PDB entry 6EM8 | electron microscopy, 8.40 A resolution (very low resolution: no residue pairs are listed; an interface is given only as per-side residue counts) | chains C and D of the 10 polymer chains in the assembly

# Chain C (and D)
Molecule: ATP-dependent Clp protease ATP-binding subunit ClpC
Organism: Staphylococcus aureus
Notes: chain D of this document is another copy of the same molecule, construct and numbering; everything in this record applies to it too
UniProt: W8U1E4 (W8U1E4_STAAU); the construct lacks a stretch of the UniProt sequence and is renumbered around it, so the offset changes along the chain: 1-587 = UniProt 1-587; 592-595 = UniProt 588-591; 596-818 = UniProt 596-818
Sequence (818 residues; row label = number of the first residue in the row; note: 4 numbers in that range are skipped by the numbering (no residue carries them; nothing is unmodelled there); a row labelled like 595A-595D holds insertion residues (595A, then the next letters in order)):
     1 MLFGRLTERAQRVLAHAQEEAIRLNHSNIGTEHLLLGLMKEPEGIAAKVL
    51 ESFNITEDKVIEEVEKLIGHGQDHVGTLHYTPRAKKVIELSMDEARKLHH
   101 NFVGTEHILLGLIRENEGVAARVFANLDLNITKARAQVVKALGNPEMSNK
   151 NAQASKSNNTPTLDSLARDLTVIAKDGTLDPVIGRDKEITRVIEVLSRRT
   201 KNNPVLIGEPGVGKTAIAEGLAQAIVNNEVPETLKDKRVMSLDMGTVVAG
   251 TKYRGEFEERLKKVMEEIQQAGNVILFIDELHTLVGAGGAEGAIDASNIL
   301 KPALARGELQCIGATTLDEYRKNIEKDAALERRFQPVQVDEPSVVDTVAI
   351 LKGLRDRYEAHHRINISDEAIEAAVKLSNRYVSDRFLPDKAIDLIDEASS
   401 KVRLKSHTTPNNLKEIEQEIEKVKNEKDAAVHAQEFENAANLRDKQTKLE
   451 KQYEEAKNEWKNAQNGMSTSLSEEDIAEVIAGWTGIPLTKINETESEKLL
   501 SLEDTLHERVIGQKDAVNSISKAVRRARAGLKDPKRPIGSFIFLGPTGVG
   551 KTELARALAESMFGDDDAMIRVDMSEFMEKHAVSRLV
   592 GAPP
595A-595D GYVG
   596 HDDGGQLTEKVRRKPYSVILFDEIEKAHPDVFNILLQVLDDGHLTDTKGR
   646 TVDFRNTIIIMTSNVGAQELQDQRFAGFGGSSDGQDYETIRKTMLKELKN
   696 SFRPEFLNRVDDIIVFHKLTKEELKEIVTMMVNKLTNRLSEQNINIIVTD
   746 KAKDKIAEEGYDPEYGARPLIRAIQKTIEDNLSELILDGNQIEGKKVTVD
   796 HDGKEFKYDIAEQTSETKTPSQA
Not modelled in the structure: 1-161, 248-254, 288-295, 465, 537-538, 595A-595D, 670-678, 795-818 (chain D: 1-342, 465, 537-538, 595A-595D, 670-678, 795-818)
From the paper describing this entry:
  - mutagenesis - D444A: increased catalytic activity
  - mutagenesis - F436A, R443A: increased catalytic activity on ATP
  - mutagenesis - C311T/E435C, C311T/E437C: unchanged catalytic activity on MecA
  - mutagenesis - F436A, R443A: decreased stability in response to ClpP
  - mutagenesis - F436A: decreased growth in response to 100 muM IPTG
  - mutagenesis - F436A: abolished binding to MecA
  - mutagenesis - E280A/E618A: abolished catalytic activity (proposed by the authors, not directly observed)
  - mutagenesis - E280A/F436A/E618A: increased binding to FITC-casein

# Interface between chain C and chain D
At this resolution (8 A) residue pairs are not listed: 26 residues of chain C and 18 of chain D lie at the interface.

# Summary
The interface between chain C and chain D involves 26 residues on one side and 18 on the other. The paper
reports that F436A and R443A of chain C increase catalytic activity on ATP; F436A and R443A of chain C reduce
stability in response to ClpP; 7 substitutions were tested in all.
Chain C and chain D are both ATP-dependent Clp protease ATP-binding subunit ClpC (Staphylococcus aureus); the
structure, S.aureus ClpC resting state, C2 symmetrised, was determined by electron microscopy (same
publication as 6EM9 and 6EMW).
